PDB entry 8VFF | X-ray diffraction, 1.69 A resolution | chains A and P of the 4 polymer chains in the assembly

Chain A:
Protein: DNA polymerase beta
From: Homo sapiens
Notes: EC 2.7.7.7, 4.2.99.-
UniProt: P06746 (DPOLB_HUMAN); residues 1-335 here = UniProt positions 1-335
Chain sequence (335 residues; each row starts with the number of its first residue):
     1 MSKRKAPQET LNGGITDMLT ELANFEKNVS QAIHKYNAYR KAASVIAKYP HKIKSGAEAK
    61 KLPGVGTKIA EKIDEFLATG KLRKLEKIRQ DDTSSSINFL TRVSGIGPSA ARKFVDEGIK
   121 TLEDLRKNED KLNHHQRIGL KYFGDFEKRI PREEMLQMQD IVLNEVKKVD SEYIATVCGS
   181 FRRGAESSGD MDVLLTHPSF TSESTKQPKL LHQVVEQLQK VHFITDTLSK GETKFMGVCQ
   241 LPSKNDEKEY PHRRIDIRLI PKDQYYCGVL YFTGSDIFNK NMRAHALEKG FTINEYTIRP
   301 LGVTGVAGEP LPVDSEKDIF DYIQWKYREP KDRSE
Disordered / not traced: 1-6, 205-206
Curated features (UniProtKB/Swiss-Prot):
  - region: Arg183 to Asp192 (DNA-binding)
  - active site: Lys72 (Nucleophile)
  - binding site (K(+)): Lys60, Leu62, Val65, Thr101, Val103, Ile106
  - binding site (Na(+)): Lys60, Leu62, Val65, Thr101, Val103, Ile106
  - binding site (dATP): Arg149, Ser180, Arg183, Gly189, Asp190
  - binding site (dCTP): Arg149, Ser180, Arg183, Gly189, Asp190
  - binding site (dGTP): Arg149, Ser180, Arg183, Gly189, Asp190, Asp192
  - binding site (dTTP): Arg149, Ser180, Arg183, Gly189, Asp190
  - binding site (Mg(2+)): Asp190, Asp192, Asp256
  - modified residue: Lys72 (N6-acetyllysine), Arg83 (Omega-N-methylarginine), Arg152 (Omega-N-methylarginine)
  - cross-link (Glycyl lysine isopeptide (Lys-Gly)): Lys41 (interchain with G-Cter in ubiquitin), Lys61 (interchain with G-Cter in ubiquitin), Lys81 (interchain with G-Cter in ubiquitin)
  - natural variant: Leu22 (L22P: Found in a gastric cancer sample; uncertain significance), Tyr39 (Y39C: Found in a gastric cancer sample; uncertain significance), Gly118 (G118V: Decreased DNA-directed DNA polymerase activity), Arg137 (R137Q: Decreased function in base-excision repair), Arg149 (R149I: Decreased DNA-directed DNA polymerase activity), Asp160 (D160N: Found in a gastric cancer sample; uncertain significance), Cys239 (C239R: Found in a gastric cancer sample; uncertain significance), Lys289 (K289M: Found in a colon cancer sample; uncertain significance), Asn294 (N294D: Found in a gastric cancer sample; uncertain significance), Glu295 (E295K: Found in a gastric cancer sample; uncertain significance)
  - mutagenesis: Phe25 (F25W: No effect on 5'-dRP lyase activity. Decreased ssDNA binding), His34 (H34G: Decreased 5'-dRP lyase activity. Decreased ssDNA binding), Lys35 (K35A: Decreased 5'-dRP lyase activity. Decreased ssDNA binding. Loss of 5'-dRP lyase activity; when associated with A-68 and A-72. Decreased ssDNA binding; when associated with A-68 and A-72 ...), Tyr39 (Y39F: No effect on 5'-dRP lyase activity; Y39Q: Abolishes DNA polymerase and 5'-dRP lyase activity), Lys41 (K41R: Abolishes ubiquitination; when associated with R-61 and R-81), Lys60 (K60A: Decreased 5'-dRP lyase activity. Decreased ssDNA binding), Lys61 (K61R: Abolishes ubiquitination; when associated with R-41 and R-81), Lys68 (K68A: No effect on 5'-dRP lyase activity. Decreased ssDNA binding. Loss of 5'-dRP lyase activity; when associated with A-35 and A-72. Decreased ssDNA binding; when associated with A-35 and A-72 ...), Glu71 (E71Q: No effect on 5'-dRP lyase activity. No effect on structure shown by circular dichroism. No effect on ssDNA binding), Lys72 (K72A: Severely reduced 5'-dRP lyase activity. Does not affect ssDNA binding. Loss of 5'-dRP lyase activity; when associated with A-35 and A-68. Decreased ssDNA binding ...), Glu75 (E75A: Slightly decreased 5'-dRP lyase activity. Decreased ssDNA binding. No effect on structure shown by circular dichroism), Lys81 (K81R: Abolishes ubiquitination; when associated with R-41 and R-61), 5 further mutagenesis entries in UniProt
Bound ions: Na+ site 1: Lys60, Leu62, Val65 (shared with 1 residue of chain D); Na+ site 2: Thr101, Val103, Ile106 (shared with DG9(P) of chain P)

Chain P:
Molecule: 10-nt DNA strand
Sequence (10 nucleotides; row label = number of the first residue in the row):
     1 GCTGATGCGX
Modified residues: 8NI (N-[(5S)-2-amino-5-formamido-6-oxo-5,6-dihydropyrimidin-4-yl]-2-deoxy-5-O-phosphono-beta-D-erythro-pentofuranosylamine) at position 10
Bound ions: Na+: DG9 (shared with Thr101(A), Val103(A), Ile106(A) of chain A)

Chain A / chain P interface:
Contacting residue pairs (12; chain A residue first):
  Val103(A) - DG9(P)  phosphate contact
  Ser104(A) - DG9(P)  phosphate contact
  Ser104(A) - 8NI_10(P)  phosphate contact
  Gly105(A) - DC8(P)  phosphate contact
  Gly105(A) - DG9(P)  hydrogen bond to the phosphate
  Ile106(A) - DG9(P)  phosphate contact
  Gly107(A) - DC8(P)  hydrogen bond to the phosphate
  Pro108(A) - DC8(P)  phosphate contact
  Ser109(A) - DG7(P)  phosphate contact
  Ser109(A) - DC8(P)  hydrogen bond to the phosphate
  Ala110(A) - DC8(P)  hydrogen bond to the phosphate
  Arg254(A) - 8NI_10(P)  salt bridge to the phosphate
Interface residues without a listed pair, chain A (13 interface residues in all): Arg40, His135, Asp190, Met236

Overview:
13 residues of chain A and 4 residues of chain P are in contact, with 4 hydrogen bonds and 1 salt bridge.
Polar contacts include Gly105(A)-DG9(P), Gly107(A)-DC8(P) and Ser109(A)-DC8(P).
Chain A is DNA polymerase beta (Homo sapiens) and chain P is a 10-nt DNA strand; the structure, Binary DNA
Polymerase Beta bound to DNA containing primer terminal FapydG base-paired with a dA, was determined by X-ray
diffraction (same publication as 8VF8, 8VF9, 8VFA, 8VFB, 8VFC, 8VFD and 5 further entries).
